3DHA - chain A; structure by X-ray diffraction, 0.95 A resolution.

Chain A:
Protein: N-Acyl Homoserine Lactone Hydrolase
Source organism: Bacillus thuringiensis serovar kurstaki
Notes: EC 3.1.1.-
Reference sequence: Q7B8B9 (Q7B8B9_BACTK); residues 5-254 here correspond to UniProt positions 1-250 (UniProt number = residue number - 4)
Sequence (254 residues; numbered 1 to 254; the number before each row is that of its first residue):
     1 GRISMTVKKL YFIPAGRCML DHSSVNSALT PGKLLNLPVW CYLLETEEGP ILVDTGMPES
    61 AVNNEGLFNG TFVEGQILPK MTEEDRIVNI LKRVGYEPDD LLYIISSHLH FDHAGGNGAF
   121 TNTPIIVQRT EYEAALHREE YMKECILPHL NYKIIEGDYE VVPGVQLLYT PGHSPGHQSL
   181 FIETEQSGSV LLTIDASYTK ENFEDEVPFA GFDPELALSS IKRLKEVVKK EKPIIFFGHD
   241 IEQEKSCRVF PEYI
Sequence notes: expression tag (1-4)
Ion coordination: Zn2+ site 1: His108, His110, His173; Zn2+ site 2: Asp112, His113, Asp195, His239
Small-molecule neighbours: N-hexanoyl-L-homoserine (C6L): Leu20, Ser24, Phe68, Phe72, Val73, Gln76, Ile77, Leu109, His110, Phe111, Asp112, Glu140, Tyr141, His173, Tyr198, Ala210
From the paper describing this entry:
  - binding site for N-hexanoyl-L-homoserine: Phe111, Glu140
  - Zn2+ coordination: Asp112, Asp195

In short:
Chain A binds N-hexanoyl-L-homoserine. The Zn2+ site 1 is built by His108, His110 and His173. The Zn2+ site 2
is built by Asp112, His113, Asp195 and His239. From the paper: a binding site for N-hexanoyl-L-homoserine at
Phe111 and Glu140; Zn2+ coordination by Asp112 and Asp195.
Chain A is N-Acyl Homoserine Lactone Hydrolase (Bacillus thuringiensis serovar kurstaki); the structure, An
Ultral High Resolution Structure of N-Acyl Homoserine Lactone Hydrolase with the Product
N-Hexanoyl-L-Homoserine Bound at ..., was determined by X-ray diffraction (same publication as 3DHB and 3DHC).
